8OHN - chains A and B of the 3 polymer chains in the assembly; structure by electron microscopy, 3.40 A resolution.

Chain A (and B):
Protein: Spike glycoprotein
Source organism: Human coronavirus HKU1
Notes: chain B of this document is another copy of the same molecule, construct and numbering; everything in this record applies to it too
Reference sequence: E0YJ44 (E0YJ44_CVHK1); residue numbers follow UniProt; this construct covers 12-755, 761-1265
Amino-acid sequence (1326 residues; numbered -10 to 1315; the number before each row is that of its first residue; numbers below 1 keep their minus sign (Met-10 is residue -10)):
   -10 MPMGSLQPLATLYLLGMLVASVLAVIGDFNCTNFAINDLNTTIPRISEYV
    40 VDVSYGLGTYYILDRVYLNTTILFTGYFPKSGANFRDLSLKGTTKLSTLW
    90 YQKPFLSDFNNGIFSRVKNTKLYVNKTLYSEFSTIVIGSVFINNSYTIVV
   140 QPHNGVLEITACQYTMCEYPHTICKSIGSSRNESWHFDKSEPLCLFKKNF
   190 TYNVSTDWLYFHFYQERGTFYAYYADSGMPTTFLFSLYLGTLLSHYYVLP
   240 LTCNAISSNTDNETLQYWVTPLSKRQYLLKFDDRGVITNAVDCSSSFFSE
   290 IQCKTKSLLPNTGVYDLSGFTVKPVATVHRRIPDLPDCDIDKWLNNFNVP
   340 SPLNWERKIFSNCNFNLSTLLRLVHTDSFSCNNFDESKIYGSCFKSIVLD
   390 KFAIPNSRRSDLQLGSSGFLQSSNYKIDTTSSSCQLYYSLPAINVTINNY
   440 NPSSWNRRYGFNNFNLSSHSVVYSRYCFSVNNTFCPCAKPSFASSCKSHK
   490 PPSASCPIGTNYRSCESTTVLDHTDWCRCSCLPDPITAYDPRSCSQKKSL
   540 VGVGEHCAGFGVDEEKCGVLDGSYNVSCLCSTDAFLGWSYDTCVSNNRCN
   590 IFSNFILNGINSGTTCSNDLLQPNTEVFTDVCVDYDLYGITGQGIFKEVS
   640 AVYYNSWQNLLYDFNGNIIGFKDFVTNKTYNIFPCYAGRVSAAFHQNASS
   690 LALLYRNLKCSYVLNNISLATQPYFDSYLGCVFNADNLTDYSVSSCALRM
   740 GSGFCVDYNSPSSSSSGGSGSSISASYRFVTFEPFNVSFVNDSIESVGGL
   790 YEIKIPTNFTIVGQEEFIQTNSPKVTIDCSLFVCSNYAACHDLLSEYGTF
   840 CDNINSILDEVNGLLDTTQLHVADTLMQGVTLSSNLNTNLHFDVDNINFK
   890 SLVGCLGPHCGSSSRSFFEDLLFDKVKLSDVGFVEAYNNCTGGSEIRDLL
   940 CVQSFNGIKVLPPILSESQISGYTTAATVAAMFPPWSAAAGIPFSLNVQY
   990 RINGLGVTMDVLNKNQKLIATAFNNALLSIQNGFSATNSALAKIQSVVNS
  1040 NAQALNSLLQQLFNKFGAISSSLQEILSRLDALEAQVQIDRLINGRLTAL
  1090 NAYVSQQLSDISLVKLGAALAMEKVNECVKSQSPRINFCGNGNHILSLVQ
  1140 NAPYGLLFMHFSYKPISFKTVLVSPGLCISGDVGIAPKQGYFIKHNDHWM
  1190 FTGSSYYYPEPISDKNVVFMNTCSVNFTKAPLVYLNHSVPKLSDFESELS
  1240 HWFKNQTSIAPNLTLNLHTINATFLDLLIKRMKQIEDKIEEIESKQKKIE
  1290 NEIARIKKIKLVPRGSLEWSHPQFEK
Unresolved in the structure: -10 to 13, 749-764, 1225-1315
Cystine bridges: Cys20-Cys156, Cys151-Cys183, Cys163-Cys242, Cys282-Cys292, Cys327-Cys352, Cys370-Cys423, Cys382-Cys605, Cys466-Cys546, Cys474-Cys495, Cys476-Cys567, Cys485-Cys516, Cys504-Cys518, Cys520-Cys533, Cys556-Cys569, Cys582-Cys588, Cys621-Cys674, Cys699-Cys720, Cys735-Cys744, Cys818-Cys840, Cys823-Cys829, Cys894-Cys899, Cys929-Cys940, Cys1117-Cys1128, Cys1167-Cys1212
Glycans and other covalent adducts: N-acetylglucosamine (NAG) linked to Asn19, Asn58, Asn132, Asn171, Asn188, Asn192, Asn355, Asn433, Asn454, Asn470, Asn666, Asn686, Asn705, Asn726, Asn775, Asn780, Asn797, Asn928, Asn1215
Construct notes: initiating methionine (-10); expression tag (-9 to 11, 1266-1315); linker (756-760)
What the authors report for this chain:
  - post-translational modification sites: Asn355, Asn1215
  - binding site for N-acetylglucosamine: Tyr528
  - contacts within the chain: Ser36-Asp76 (backbone contact), Tyr38-Phe74 (backbone contact) (from molecular simulation)

How chain A and chain B interact:
Contacting residue pairs (154):
  Ser307(A) - Asp817(B)  hydrogen bond
  Ser307(A) - Ser819(B)
  Ser307(A) - Leu820(B)
  Thr310(A) - Asn825(B)
  Trp344(A) - Tyr227(B)
  Arg346(A) - Tyr227(B)
  Asn372(A) - Leu1069(B)
  Phe373(A) - Arg1068(B)
  Asp374(A) - Arg1068(B)
  Asp374(A) - Leu1069(B)
  Asp374(A) - Asp1070(B)  hydrogen bond (side chain-backbone)
  Lys377(A) - Leu1066(B)
  Lys377(A) - Ser1067(B)
  Lys377(A) - Leu1069(B)
  Lys377(A) - Asp1070(B)
  Lys384(A) - Leu52(B)
  Arg397(A) - Asp366(B)  hydrogen bond (side chain-backbone)
  Ser421(A) - Arg1068(B)  hydrogen bond
  Ser443(A) - Asn133(B)  hydrogen bond (backbone-side chain)
  Ser443(A) - Ser134(B)
  Arg446(A) - Asn133(B)
  Arg447(A) - Val129(B)
  Arg447(A) - Ile131(B)
  Arg447(A) - Asn133(B)
  Tyr465(A) - Arg361(B)
  Asn471(A) - His234(B)  hydrogen bond
  Ile497(A) - Val14(B)  hydrophobic
  Ile497(A) - Glu157(B)
  Gly498(A) - Val14(B)
  Ile525(A) - Arg361(B)
  Thr526(A) - Arg361(B)  hydrogen bond
  Arg531(A) - Leu610(B)  hydrogen bond (side chain-backbone)
  Arg531(A) - Pro612(B)
  Val542(A) - Arg206(B)
  Gly543(A) - Arg206(B)
  Gly543(A) - Gly207(B)
  Glu544(A) - Gly229(B)
  Glu544(A) - Leu231(B)
  His545(A) - Gly229(B)  hydrogen bond (backbone-backbone)
  Ile599(A) - Arg1068(B)
  Asn600(A) - Ser1067(B)  hydrogen bond
  Thr630(A) - Gln1063(B)
  Gln632(A) - Asn825(B)
  Lys636(A) - Gly932(B)  hydrogen bond (side chain-backbone)
  Tyr642(A) - Leu57(B)  hydrophobic
  Tyr642(A) - Arg273(B)
  Trp646(A) - Tyr50(B)  hydrophobic
  Trp646(A) - Leu52(B)
  Trp646(A) - Asp53(B)
  Trp646(A) - Thr221(B)
  Gln647(A) - Arg54(B)
  Gln647(A) - Val55(B)
  Gln647(A) - Gly274(B)
  Leu649(A) - Asp53(B)  hydrogen bond (backbone-backbone)
  Leu649(A) - Arg54(B)
  Leu649(A) - Val55(B)  hydrogen bond (backbone-backbone)
  Leu650(A) - Val55(B)
  Leu650(A) - Leu57(B)  hydrophobic
  Tyr651(A) - Arg54(B)
  Tyr651(A) - Val55(B)  hydrogen bond (backbone-backbone)
  Tyr651(A) - Tyr56(B)  hydrophobic
  Asp652(A) - Tyr56(B)
  Phe653(A) - Thr59(B)
  Phe653(A) - Ile61(B)
  Phe653(A) - Gln1049(B)
  Asn654(A) - Gln1049(B)  hydrogen bond
  Asn654(A) - Phe1052(B)
  Asn656(A) - Phe1052(B)
  Ile658(A) - Ile935(B)  hydrophobic
  Ile671(A) - Ile935(B)
  Phe672(A) - Ser933(B)
  Phe672(A) - Glu934(B)
  Phe672(A) - Ile935(B)  hydrophobic
  Pro673(A) - Phe944(B)  hydrophobic
  Tyr675(A) - Phe944(B)  hydrophobic
  Ala676(A) - Leu820(B)
  Ala676(A) - Phe944(B)
  Arg678(A) - Asp817(B)  salt bridge
  Arg695(A) - Pro951(B)
  Asn696(A) - Tyr926(B)
  Asn696(A) - Asn927(B)  hydrogen bond
  Asn696(A) - Lys948(B)  hydrogen bond
  Leu697(A) - Thr930(B)
  Tyr717(A) - Val923(B)
  Leu718(A) - Pro951(B)  hydrophobic
  Gly740(A) - Pro952(B)
  Ser741(A) - Pro952(B)  hydrogen bond (backbone-backbone)
  Ser741(A) - Ile953(B)
  Ser741(A) - Ser955(B)
  Gly742(A) - Ile953(B)  hydrogen bond (backbone-backbone)
  Gly742(A) - Gln958(B)
  Phe771(A) - Gln958(B)  hydrogen bond (backbone-side chain)
  Glu772(A) - Gln958(B)  hydrogen bond
  Pro773(A) - Tyr962(B)
  Phe774(A) - Leu859(B)
  Phe774(A) - Ala862(B)  hydrophobic
  Phe774(A) - Asp863(B)
  Phe774(A) - Met866(B)  hydrophobic
  Phe774(A) - Tyr962(B)
  Val776(A) - Met866(B)  hydrophobic
  Val776(A) - Val869(B)  hydrophobic
  Val776(A) - Leu871(B)  hydrophobic
  Ser777(A) - Val869(B)  hydrogen bond (side chain-backbone)
  Ser777(A) - Thr870(B)  hydrogen bond
  Ser777(A) - Leu871(B)  hydrogen bond (backbone-backbone)
  Phe778(A) - Leu871(B)
  Phe778(A) - Ser873(B)
  Val779(A) - Thr870(B)
  Val779(A) - Leu871(B)  hydrogen bond (backbone-backbone)
  Val779(A) - Ser872(B)  hydrogen bond (backbone-side chain)
  Val779(A) - Ser873(B)  hydrogen bond (backbone-backbone)
  Asn780(A) - Asn874(B)  hydrogen bond
  Asp781(A) - Ser872(B)  hydrogen bond (backbone-side chain)
  Asp781(A) - Asn874(B)
  Ile783(A) - Ser872(B)
  Ile783(A) - Asn874(B)
  Ile783(A) - Leu875(B)  hydrophobic
  Ile783(A) - His880(B)
  Ile783(A) - Pro973(B)
  Tyr790(A) - Trp975(B)  hydrophobic
  Ile792(A) - Pro974(B)  hydrophobic
  Gln1050(A) - Thr838(B)
  Gln1050(A) - Phe839(B)
  Gln1050(A) - Asn842(B)
  Asn1053(A) - Glu835(B)  hydrogen bond (side chain-backbone)
  Asn1053(A) - Thr838(B)  hydrogen bond
  Lys1054(A) - Glu835(B)
  Phe1055(A) - Tyr836(B)  hydrogen bond (backbone-side chain)
  Phe1055(A) - Phe839(B)  hydrophobic
  Gly1056(A) - Glu835(B)
  Leu1102(A) - Ser1101(B)
  Leu1105(A) - Leu1105(B)  hydrophobic
  Pro1123(A) - Ser1122(B)
  Pro1123(A) - Pro1123(B)
  Arg1124(A) - Glu1112(B)  salt bridge
  Arg1124(A) - Glu1116(B)  salt bridge
  Arg1124(A) - Arg1124(B)
  Ile1125(A) - Asn1115(B)
  Ile1125(A) - Ser1120(B)
  Asn1126(A) - Gln867(B)
  Asn1126(A) - Asn1115(B)
  Asn1130(A) - Gln867(B)  hydrogen bond
  Pro1164(A) - Pro982(B)  hydrophobic
  Pro1164(A) - Leu985(B)  hydrophobic
  Ala1175(A) - Tyr989(B)
  Tyr1180(A) - Gly980(B)  hydrogen bond (side chain-backbone)
  Phe1208(A) - Lys1204(B)
  Met1209(A) - Tyr989(B)
  Met1209(A) - Met998(B)  hydrophobic
  Asn1210(A) - Glu1199(B)
  Thr1211(A) - Asp999(B)
  Thr1211(A) - Asn1002(B)  hydrogen bond (backbone-side chain)
  Cys1212(A) - Asn1002(B)
  Phe1216(A) - Leu985(B)  hydrophobic
Interface residues without a listed pair, chain A (106 interface residues in all): Ser376, Ser406, Pro496, Lys537, Tyr643, Asn648, Cys674, Gly677, Arg738, Asn775, Ser1046, Gly1084, Ala1088, Ala1091, Gln1095, Gly1131, Ser1213
Interface residues without a listed pair, chain B (117 interface residues in all): Asp17, Ile51, Leu95, Ser128, Tyr158, Ser357, Thr365, Glu375, Gln611, Thr815, Ser824, Val920, Ser943, Leu950, Leu954, Ala965, Phe972, Thr997, Glu1073, Asn1090, Leu1097, Lys1104

In short:
Chain A and chain B form an interface of 106 and 117 residues respectively, with 35 hydrogen bonds and 3 salt
bridges. Polar pairs include Arg678(A)-Asp817(B), Arg1124(A)-Glu1112(B) and Arg1124(A)-Glu1116(B). From the
paper: a binding site for N-acetylglucosamine at Tyr528(A); modification sites Asn355(A) and Asn1215(A).
Both chains are Spike glycoprotein (Human coronavirus HKU1). Entry 8OHN (Human Coronavirus HKU1 spike
glycoprotein) was determined by electron microscopy (same publication as 8OPM, 8OPN and 8OPO).
